PDB entry 3QP5 | X-ray diffraction, 3.25 A resolution | chains A and B

Chain A (and B):
Name: CviR transcriptional regulator
Organism: Chromobacterium violaceum
Notes: chain B of this document is another copy of the same molecule, construct and numbering; everything in this record applies to it too
UniProtKB: D3W065 (D3W065_CHRVO); residues 1-265 here = UniProt positions 1-265
Sequence (265 residues; row label = number of the first residue in the row):
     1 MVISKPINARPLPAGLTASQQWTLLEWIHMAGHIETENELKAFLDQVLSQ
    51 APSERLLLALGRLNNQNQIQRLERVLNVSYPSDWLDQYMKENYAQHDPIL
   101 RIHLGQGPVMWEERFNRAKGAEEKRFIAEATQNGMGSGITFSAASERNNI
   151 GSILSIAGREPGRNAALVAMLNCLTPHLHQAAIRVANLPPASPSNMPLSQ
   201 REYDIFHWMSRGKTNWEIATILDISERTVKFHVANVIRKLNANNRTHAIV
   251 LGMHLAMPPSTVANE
Unresolved in the structure: 1-8, 260-265 (chain B: 1-13, 190-196, 259-265)
Small-molecule neighbours: HLC (4-(4-chlorophenoxy)-N-[(3S)-2-oxotetrahydrofuran-3-yl]butanamide): Leu-57, Leu-72, Tyr-80, Trp-84, Tyr-88, Met-89, Asp-97, Ile-99, Leu-100, Trp-111, Phe-115, Phe-126, Ala-130, Met-135, Ile-153, Ser-155
From the paper describing this entry:
  - conformationally variable residues (order/disorder transition, side-chain flip): Met-89, Pro-190 to Met-196
  - mutagenesis - M89F, M89L: unchanged signaling in response to C10-HSL
  - mutagenesis - M89A, M89S: increased signaling in response to C10-HSL
  - mutagenesis - M89S: increased binding to C10-HSL

Chain A / chain B interface:
Residue-residue contacts (60; chain A residue first):
  Ala-9(A) with His-33(B)
  Arg-10(A) with His-29(B), hydrogen bond (backbone-side chain)
  Leu-12(A) with Trp-22(B), hydrophobic
  Pro-13(A) with Trp-22(B)
  Gln-21(A) with Trp-22(B)
  Trp-22(A) with Gln-21(B)
  Leu-25(A) with Leu-25(B), hydrophobic
  Ile-28(A) with Leu-25(B), hydrophobic; Ile-28(B), hydrophobic
  His-29(A) with Ile-28(B); His-177(B), hydrogen bond
  Gly-32(A) with Gln-180(B)
  His-33(A) with Pro-176(B); His-177(B)
  Glu-35(A) with Arg-147(B), salt bridge; Gln-180(B), hydrogen bond
  Glu-37(A) with Leu-240(B); Asn-241(B)
  Asn-38(A) with Asn-241(B), hydrogen bond
  Glu-73(A) with His-254(B)
  Arg-74(A) with His-254(B)
  Val-75(A) with Leu-251(B)
  Leu-76(A) with Leu-251(B)
  Asn-77(A) with Leu-251(B)
  Val-78(A) with Asn-243(B); His-247(B)
  Ser-82(A) with Asn-244(B), hydrogen bond; Thr-246(B)
  Leu-85(A) with Thr-246(B)
  Asp-86(A) with Thr-246(B), hydrogen bond
  Met-89(A) with Val-250(B), hydrophobic
  Ser-145(A) with Glu-35(B)
  Arg-147(A) with Glu-35(B), salt bridge
  His-177(A) with His-29(B), hydrogen bond
  Gln-180(A) with Gly-32(B), hydrogen bond (side chain-backbone); Arg-184(B)
  Ser-194(A) with Leu-188(B)
  Asn-195(A) with Leu-188(B)
  Met-196(A) with Arg-74(B)
  Arg-211(A) with Met-89(B), hydrogen bond (side chain-backbone)
  Asn-241(A) with Glu-37(B); Asn-38(B), hydrogen bond; Lys-41(B); Val-78(B)
  Asn-244(A) with Ser-82(B)
  Thr-246(A) with Ser-82(B); Asp-86(B), hydrogen bond; Met-89(B)
  His-247(A) with Asn-77(B), hydrogen bond (side chain-backbone); Val-78(B)
  Val-250(A) with Val-75(B); Leu-85(B), hydrophobic; Met-89(B), hydrophobic
  Leu-251(A) with Val-75(B); Leu-76(B); Asn-77(B); Val-78(B), hydrophobic
  Met-253(A) with Leu-72(B), hydrophobic
  His-254(A) with Glu-73(B); Arg-74(B), hydrogen bond
Interface residues without a listed pair, chain A (47 interface residues in all): Lys-41, Cys-173, Pro-176, Arg-184, Asn-187, Leu-240, Ile-249
Interface residues without a listed pair, chain B (44 interface residues in all): Gly-15, Met-30, Ser-79, Lys-90, Cys-173, Lys-239, Ile-249
The authors on this interface:
  - interface residues, chain A: Arg-74(A), Asn-77(A), Met-89(A)

Summary:
The interface between chain A and chain B involves 47 residues on one side and 44 on the other, with 13
hydrogen bonds and 2 salt bridges. Polar contacts include Glu-35(A)/Arg-147(B), Arg-10(A)/His-29(B) and
His-29(A)/His-177(B). The paper reports that M89A and M89S of chain A increase signaling in response to
C10-HSL; interface residues Arg-74(A), Asn-77(A) and Met-89(A); 4 substitutions were tested in all.
Both chains are CviR transcriptional regulator (Chromobacterium violaceum). Entry 3QP5 (Crystal structure of
CviR bound to antagonist chlorolactone (CL)) was determined by X-ray diffraction together with 3QP1, 3QP2,
3QP4 and 3QP6 from the same study.
